2O7D - chains A and D of the 4 polymer chains in the assembly; structure by X-ray diffraction, 1.90 A resolution.

Chain A (and D):
Molecule: Putative histidine ammonia-lyase
Source organism: Rhodobacter sphaeroides
Notes: EC 4.3.1.-; fragment: Tyrosine ammonia-lyase; chain D of this document is another copy of the same molecule, construct and numbering; everything in this record applies to it too
UniProt: Q3IWB0 (Q3IWB0_RHOS4); aligned to UniProt positions 1-523 over residues 1-523
Amino-acid sequence (521 residues; each row starts with the number of its first residue; note: 2 numbers in that range are skipped by the numbering (no residue carries them; nothing is unmodelled there)):
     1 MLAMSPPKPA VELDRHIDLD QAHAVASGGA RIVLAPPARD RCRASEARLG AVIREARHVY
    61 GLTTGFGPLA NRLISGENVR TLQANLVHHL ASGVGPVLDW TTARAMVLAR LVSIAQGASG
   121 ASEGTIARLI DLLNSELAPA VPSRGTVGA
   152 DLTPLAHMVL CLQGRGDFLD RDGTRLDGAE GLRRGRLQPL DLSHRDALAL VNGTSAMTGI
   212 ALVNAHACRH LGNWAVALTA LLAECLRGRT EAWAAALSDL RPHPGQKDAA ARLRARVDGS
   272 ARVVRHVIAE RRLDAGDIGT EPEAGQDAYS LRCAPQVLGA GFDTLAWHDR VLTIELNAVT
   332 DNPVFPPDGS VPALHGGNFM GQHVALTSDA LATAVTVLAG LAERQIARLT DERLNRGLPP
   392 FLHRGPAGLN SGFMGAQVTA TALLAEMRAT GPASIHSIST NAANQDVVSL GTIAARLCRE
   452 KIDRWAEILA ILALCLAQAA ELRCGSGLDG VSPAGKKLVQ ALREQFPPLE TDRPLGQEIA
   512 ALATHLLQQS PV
Not modelled in the structure: 1-6 (chain D: 1-7)
Modified residues: Ala-149 ({2-[(1S)-1-aminoethyl]-4-methylidene-5-oxo-4,5-dihydro-1H-imidazol-1-yl}acetic acid; MDO)
Covalent attachments: covalent link Ala-149/Asp-152
Residues lining bound ligands:
  - caffeic acid (DHC), molecule 1: Tyr-60, Phe-66, Gly-67, Leu-86, His-89, Leu-90, Ala-149, Leu-153, Phe-350, Asn-432, Asn-435, Gln-436
  - caffeic acid (DHC), molecule 2: Gln-297, Tyr-300, Arg-303
  - caffeic acid (DHC), molecule 3: Met-405, Gly-406, Val-409
What the authors report for this chain:
  - binding site for caffeic acid: His-89
  - specificity-determining residues: His-89
  - catalytic residues: Tyr-60 (citing earlier work)
  - mutagenesis - H89F: abolished catalytic activity on L-Tyr
  - mutagenesis - H89F (17-fold): increased catalytic activity on L-Phe
  - catalytic residues: Asn-203 (proposed by the authors, not directly observed)

How chain A and chain D interact:
Contacting residue pairs - 216 pairs, chain A then chain D:
  Glu-55(A) / Arg-283(D)
  Ala-56(A) / Arg-282(D)
  Ala-56(A) / Arg-283(D)
  Ala-56(A) / Leu-284(D)  hydrogen bond (backbone-backbone)
  Arg-57(A) / Ala-280(D)
  Arg-57(A) / Glu-281(D)  salt bridge
  Arg-57(A) / Arg-282(D)
  Arg-57(A) / Arg-283(D)
  His-58(A) / Ile-279(D)
  His-58(A) / Ala-280(D)
  His-58(A) / Arg-282(D)  hydrogen bond (backbone-backbone)
  His-58(A) / Leu-284(D)
  His-58(A) / Glu-292(D)
  Tyr-60(A) / Gln-297(D)
  Thr-63(A) / Leu-284(D)
  Asn-71(A) / Gly-290(D)
  Asn-71(A) / Thr-291(D)
  Asn-71(A) / Glu-292(D)  hydrogen bond (backbone-backbone)
  Asn-71(A) / Glu-294(D)
  Asn-71(A) / Ala-295(D)
  Arg-72(A) / Gly-290(D)
  Arg-72(A) / Thr-291(D)
  Leu-73(A) / Asp-288(D)
  Leu-73(A) / Ile-289(D)
  Leu-73(A) / Gly-290(D)  hydrogen bond (backbone-backbone)
  Leu-73(A) / Glu-292(D)
  Ile-74(A) / Ile-289(D)
  Ser-75(A) / Ile-289(D)
  Ala-149(A) / Tyr-300(D)
  Glu-242(A) / Leu-345(D)
  Glu-242(A) / His-346(D)  salt bridge
  Ala-243(A) / His-346(D)
  Ala-243(A) / Gly-347(D)
  Ala-247(A) / Leu-345(D)  hydrophobic
  Leu-248(A) / Val-335(D)  hydrophobic
  Leu-248(A) / Gly-347(D)
  Leu-248(A) / Asn-349(D)  hydrogen bond (backbone-side chain)
  Leu-251(A) / Ala-329(D)
  Leu-251(A) / Val-330(D)  hydrogen bond (backbone-backbone)
  Leu-251(A) / Val-335(D)  hydrophobic
  Arg-252(A) / Glu-326(D)  salt bridge
  Arg-252(A) / Ala-329(D)
  Arg-252(A) / Val-330(D)
  Arg-252(A) / Thr-331(D)
  Arg-252(A) / Asn-349(D)
  Arg-252(A) / Met-351(D)  hydrogen bond (side chain-backbone)
  Arg-252(A) / Gly-352(D)
  Pro-253(A) / Ile-325(D)
  His-254(A) / Val-322(D)
  His-254(A) / Ile-325(D)
  His-254(A) / Glu-326(D)  salt bridge
  His-254(A) / His-354(D)
  Gln-257(A) / Asn-349(D)  hydrogen bond
  Val-278(A) / Ala-344(D)
  Ile-279(A) / His-58(D)
  Ile-279(A) / His-346(D)
  Ala-280(A) / Arg-57(D)
  Ala-280(A) / His-58(D)
  Ala-280(A) / Pro-343(D)
  Ala-280(A) / Ala-344(D)
  Glu-281(A) / Arg-57(D)  salt bridge
  Glu-281(A) / Val-342(D)
  Glu-281(A) / Pro-343(D)
  Arg-282(A) / Arg-57(D)
  Arg-282(A) / His-58(D)  hydrogen bond (backbone-backbone)
  Arg-283(A) / Glu-55(D)
  Arg-283(A) / Ala-56(D)
  Arg-283(A) / Arg-57(D)
  Leu-284(A) / Ala-56(D)  hydrogen bond (backbone-backbone)
  Leu-284(A) / His-58(D)
  Leu-284(A) / Thr-63(D)
  Asp-288(A) / Leu-73(D)
  Ile-289(A) / Leu-73(D)
  Ile-289(A) / Ile-74(D)
  Ile-289(A) / Ser-75(D)
  Gly-290(A) / Asn-71(D)
  Gly-290(A) / Arg-72(D)
  Gly-290(A) / Leu-73(D)  hydrogen bond (backbone-backbone)
  Thr-291(A) / Asn-71(D)
  Thr-291(A) / Arg-72(D)
  Glu-292(A) / His-58(D)
  Glu-292(A) / Asn-71(D)  hydrogen bond (backbone-backbone)
  Glu-292(A) / Leu-73(D)
  Glu-294(A) / Asn-71(D)
  Ala-295(A) / Asn-71(D)
  Gln-297(A) / Tyr-60(D)
  Gln-297(A) / Asn-333(D)  hydrogen bond
  Gln-297(A) / His-346(D)
  Ala-299(A) / Asn-435(D)
  Tyr-300(A) / Ala-149(D)
  Tyr-300(A) / Phe-350(D)
  Tyr-300(A) / Met-351(D)  hydrophobic
  Tyr-300(A) / Asn-435(D)  hydrogen bond (backbone-backbone)
  Tyr-300(A) / Gln-436(D)  hydrogen bond
  Tyr-300(A) / Asp-437(D)  hydrogen bond (backbone-side chain)
  Tyr-300(A) / Val-438(D)
  Ser-301(A) / Asp-437(D)  hydrogen bond
  Arg-303(A) / Asn-333(D)
  Arg-303(A) / Gly-347(D)  hydrogen bond (side chain-backbone)
  Arg-303(A) / Gly-348(D)
  Arg-303(A) / Phe-350(D)
  Cys-304(A) / Gly-348(D)
  Cys-304(A) / Phe-350(D)  hydrophobic
  Cys-304(A) / Met-351(D)  hydrophobic
  Gln-307(A) / Gly-348(D)  hydrogen bond (side chain-backbone)
  Gln-307(A) / Asn-349(D)  hydrogen bond
  Gln-307(A) / Met-351(D)
  Gln-307(A) / Gln-353(D)
  Gln-307(A) / His-354(D)
  Val-308(A) / Met-351(D)  hydrophobic
  Val-308(A) / Gln-353(D)
  Gly-310(A) / His-354(D)
  Ala-311(A) / Gln-353(D)
  Ala-311(A) / His-354(D)
  Ala-311(A) / Leu-357(D)
  Asp-314(A) / Trp-318(D)
  Asp-314(A) / His-354(D)  salt bridge
  Thr-315(A) / Trp-318(D)
  Thr-315(A) / Leu-357(D)
  Trp-318(A) / Asp-314(D)
  Trp-318(A) / Thr-315(D)
  Trp-318(A) / Trp-318(D)  hydrophobic
  Trp-318(A) / Arg-321(D)
  Arg-321(A) / Trp-318(D)
  Arg-321(A) / Arg-321(D)
  Val-322(A) / His-254(D)
  Ile-325(A) / Pro-253(D)
  Ile-325(A) / His-254(D)
  Glu-326(A) / Arg-252(D)  salt bridge
  Glu-326(A) / His-254(D)  salt bridge
  Ala-329(A) / Leu-251(D)
  Ala-329(A) / Arg-252(D)
  Val-330(A) / Leu-251(D)  hydrogen bond (backbone-backbone)
  Val-330(A) / Arg-252(D)
  Thr-331(A) / Arg-252(D)
  Asn-333(A) / Gln-297(D)  hydrogen bond
  Asn-333(A) / Arg-303(D)
  Val-335(A) / Leu-248(D)  hydrophobic
  Val-335(A) / Leu-251(D)  hydrophobic
  Val-342(A) / Glu-281(D)
  Pro-343(A) / Ala-280(D)
  Pro-343(A) / Glu-281(D)
  Ala-344(A) / Val-278(D)
  Ala-344(A) / Ala-280(D)
  Leu-345(A) / Glu-242(D)
  Leu-345(A) / Ala-247(D)  hydrophobic
  His-346(A) / Glu-242(D)  salt bridge
  His-346(A) / Ala-243(D)
  His-346(A) / Ile-279(D)
  His-346(A) / Gln-297(D)
  Gly-347(A) / Leu-248(D)
  Gly-347(A) / Gln-297(D)
  Gly-347(A) / Arg-303(D)  hydrogen bond (backbone-side chain)
  Gly-348(A) / Arg-303(D)
  Gly-348(A) / Cys-304(D)
  Gly-348(A) / Gln-307(D)  hydrogen bond (backbone-side chain)
  Asn-349(A) / Leu-248(D)  hydrogen bond (side chain-backbone)
  Asn-349(A) / Arg-252(D)
  Asn-349(A) / Gln-257(D)  hydrogen bond
  Asn-349(A) / Gln-307(D)  hydrogen bond
  Phe-350(A) / Tyr-300(D)
  Phe-350(A) / Arg-303(D)
  Phe-350(A) / Cys-304(D)  hydrophobic
  Met-351(A) / Arg-252(D)  hydrogen bond (backbone-side chain)
  Met-351(A) / Tyr-300(D)  hydrophobic
  Met-351(A) / Cys-304(D)  hydrophobic
  Met-351(A) / Gln-307(D)
  Gly-352(A) / Arg-252(D)
  Gln-353(A) / Gln-307(D)
  Gln-353(A) / Val-308(D)
  Gln-353(A) / Ala-311(D)
  Gln-353(A) / Val-368(D)
  His-354(A) / His-254(D)
  His-354(A) / Gly-310(D)
  His-354(A) / Ala-311(D)
  His-354(A) / Asp-314(D)  salt bridge
  Leu-357(A) / Ala-311(D)  hydrophobic
  Leu-357(A) / Thr-315(D)
  Leu-357(A) / Thr-364(D)
  Thr-364(A) / Leu-357(D)
  Thr-364(A) / Pro-423(D)
  Thr-364(A) / Ser-425(D)
  Thr-364(A) / Ile-426(D)
  Thr-367(A) / Ile-426(D)
  Val-368(A) / Gln-353(D)
  Val-368(A) / Leu-357(D)  hydrophobic
  Val-368(A) / Ser-425(D)
  Leu-372(A) / Val-438(D)  hydrophobic
  Arg-375(A) / Ser-430(D)
  Arg-375(A) / Asp-437(D)
  Arg-375(A) / Val-438(D)
  Arg-379(A) / Ala-434(D)  hydrogen bond (side chain-backbone)
  Arg-379(A) / Asp-437(D)  salt bridge
  Arg-419(A) / Ile-426(D)  hydrogen bond (side chain-backbone)
  Arg-419(A) / His-427(D)
  Arg-419(A) / Ser-428(D)  hydrogen bond (side chain-backbone)
  Pro-423(A) / Thr-364(D)
  Pro-423(A) / Pro-423(D)
  Ser-425(A) / Val-368(D)
  Ile-426(A) / Thr-364(D)
  Ile-426(A) / Thr-367(D)
  Ile-426(A) / Arg-419(D)  hydrogen bond (backbone-side chain)
  His-427(A) / Arg-419(D)
  Ser-428(A) / Arg-419(D)  hydrogen bond (backbone-side chain)
  Ser-430(A) / Arg-375(D)
  Ala-434(A) / Arg-379(D)  hydrogen bond (backbone-side chain)
  Asn-435(A) / Ala-299(D)
  Asn-435(A) / Tyr-300(D)  hydrogen bond (backbone-backbone)
  Gln-436(A) / Tyr-300(D)  hydrogen bond
  Asp-437(A) / Ala-299(D)
  Asp-437(A) / Tyr-300(D)  hydrogen bond (side chain-backbone)
  Asp-437(A) / Ser-301(D)  hydrogen bond
  Asp-437(A) / Arg-375(D)
  Asp-437(A) / Arg-379(D)  salt bridge
  Val-438(A) / Tyr-300(D)
  Val-438(A) / Arg-375(D)
Interface residues without a listed pair, chain A (100 interface residues in all): Val-59, Ala-70, Ala-118, Pro-255, Asp-298, Gly-312, Ser-341, Asp-360, Ala-361, Ala-365, Gly-371
Interface residues without a listed pair, chain D (101 interface residues in all): Val-59, Ala-70, Ala-118, Thr-205, Pro-255, Asp-298, Gly-312, Ser-341, Asp-360, Ala-361, Ala-365, Leu-372, Leu-385

In short:
Chain A and chain D form an interface of 100 and 101 residues respectively, with 38 hydrogen bonds and 12 salt
bridges. Among the polar pairs are Arg-57(A)/Glu-281(D), Glu-242(A)/His-346(D) and Arg-252(A)/Glu-326(D).
Ligands of chain A: 3 copies of caffeic acid. The paper reports catalytic residues Tyr-60(A) and Asn-203(A);
H89F of chain A abolishes catalytic activity on L-Tyr.
Chain A and chain D are both Putative histidine ammonia-lyase (Rhodobacter sphaeroides); the structure,
Tyrosine ammonia-lyase from Rhodobacter sphaeroides, complexed with caffeate, was determined by X-ray
diffraction (same publication as 2O6Y, 2O78, 2O7B and 2O7F).
